Entry 9ERP (X-ray diffraction, 1.37 A resolution); this record covers chains L and M of the 4 polymer chains in the assembly.

[Chain L (and M)]
Molecule: Hydrogenase-2 large chain
Source organism: Escherichia coli
Notes: EC 1.12.99.6; chain M of this document is another copy of the same molecule, construct and numbering; everything in this record applies to it too
UniProtKB: P0ACE0 (MBHM_ECOLI); residues 1-567 here = UniProt positions 1-567
Sequence (567 residues; numbered 1 to 567; the number before each row is that of its first residue):
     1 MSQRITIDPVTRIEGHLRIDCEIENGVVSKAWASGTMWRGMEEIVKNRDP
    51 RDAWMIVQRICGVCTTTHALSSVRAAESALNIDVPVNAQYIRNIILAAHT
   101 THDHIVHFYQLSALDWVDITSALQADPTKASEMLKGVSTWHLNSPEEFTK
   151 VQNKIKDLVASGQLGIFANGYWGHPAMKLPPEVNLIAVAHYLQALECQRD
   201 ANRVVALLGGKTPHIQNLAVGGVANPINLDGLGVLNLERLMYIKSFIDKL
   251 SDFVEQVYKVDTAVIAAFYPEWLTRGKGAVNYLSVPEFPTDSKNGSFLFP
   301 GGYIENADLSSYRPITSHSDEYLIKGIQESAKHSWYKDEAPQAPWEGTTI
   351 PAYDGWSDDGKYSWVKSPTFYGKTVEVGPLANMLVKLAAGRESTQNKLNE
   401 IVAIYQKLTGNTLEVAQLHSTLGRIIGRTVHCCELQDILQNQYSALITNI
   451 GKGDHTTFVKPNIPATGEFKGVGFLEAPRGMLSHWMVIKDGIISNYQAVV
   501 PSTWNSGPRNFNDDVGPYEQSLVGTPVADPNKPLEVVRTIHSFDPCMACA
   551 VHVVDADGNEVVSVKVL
Disordered / not traced: 1, 553-567
Metal / ion sites: Mg2+: Glu42, Ala498; Ni2+: Cys61, Cys64, Cys546, Cys549; carbonmonoxide-(dicyano) iron Fe: Cys64, Cys549
Residues lining bound ligands: carbonmonoxide-(dicyano) iron (FCO): Cys64, Thr67, His68, Ala477, Pro478, Arg479, Leu482, Val500, Pro501, Ser502, Cys546, Cys549

[How chain L and chain M interact]
Pairs across the interface - 19 pairs, chain L then chain M:
  Lys135(L) - Pro145(M)
  Lys135(L) - Glu146(M)  salt bridge
  Thr139(L) - Glu146(M)
  Trp140(L) - Glu146(M)
  His141(L) - Leu142(M)
  His141(L) - Ser144(M)  hydrogen bond (backbone-side chain)
  His141(L) - Glu147(M)  salt bridge
  His141(L) - Lys150(M)
  Leu142(L) - His141(M)
  Leu142(L) - Leu142(M)  hydrophobic
  Ser144(L) - His141(M)  hydrogen bond (side chain-backbone)
  Ser144(L) - Ser144(M)
  Pro145(L) - Lys135(M)
  Glu146(L) - Lys135(M)  salt bridge
  Glu146(L) - Thr139(M)
  Glu146(L) - Trp140(M)
  Glu147(L) - His141(M)  salt bridge
  Lys150(L) - Thr139(M)  hydrogen bond (side chain-backbone)
  Lys150(L) - His141(M)
Also at the interface, not in a pair above, chain L (11 interface residues in all): Ser138
Also at the interface, not in a pair above, chain M (12 interface residues in all): Ser138, Gln256

[Overview]
11 residues of chain L and 12 residues of chain M are in contact, with 3 hydrogen bonds and 4 salt bridges.
Polar pairs include Lys135(L)-Glu146(M), His141(L)-Glu147(M) and His141(L)-Ser144(M). Bound to chain L:
carbonmonoxide-(dicyano) iron. The Mg2+ site is built by Glu42(L) and Ala498(L).
Both chains are Hydrogenase-2 large chain (Escherichia coli). Entry 9ERP (Hydrogenase-2 Ni-SI state) was
determined by X-ray diffraction.
